PDB entry 3B6O | X-ray diffraction, 2.10 A resolution | chains A and C

Chain A (and C):
Name: Three prime repair exonuclease 1
From: Mus musculus
Notes: EC 3.1.11.2; fragment: TREX1 exonuclease; chain C of this document is another copy of the same molecule, construct and numbering; everything in this record applies to it too
UniProt: Q91XB0 (TREX1_MOUSE); residue numbers follow UniProt; this construct covers 9-245
Sequence (247 residues; row label = number of the first residue in the row; numbers below 1 keep their minus sign (Met-1 is residue -1)):
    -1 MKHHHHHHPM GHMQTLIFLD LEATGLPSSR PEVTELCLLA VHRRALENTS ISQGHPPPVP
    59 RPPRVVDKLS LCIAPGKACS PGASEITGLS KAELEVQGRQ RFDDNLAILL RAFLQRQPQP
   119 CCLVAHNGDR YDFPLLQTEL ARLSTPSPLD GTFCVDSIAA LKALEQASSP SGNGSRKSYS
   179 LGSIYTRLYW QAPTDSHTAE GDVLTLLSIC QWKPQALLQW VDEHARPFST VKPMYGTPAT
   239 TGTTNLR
Not modelled in the structure: -1 to 8, 166-174, 235-245
Differences from the reference sequence: expression tag (-1 to 8)
Metal / ion sites: lithium ion: Asp18, Glu20, Asp200
Residues lining bound ligands: thymidine-5'-phosphate (TMP): Asp18, Leu19, Glu20, Ala21, Gly23, Leu24, Ala81, Ile84, Thr85, Tyr129, His195, Asp200
Reported in the primary citation:
  - lithium ion coordination: Asp18, Glu20, Asp200
  - catalytic residues: Asp18, Glu20, Asp130, Asp200
  - catalytic residues: His195 (citing earlier work)
  - binding site for thymidine-5'-phosphate: Glu20, His195
  - conformationally variable residues (side-chain flip): His124
  - contacts within the chain: His124-Ser155 (hydrogen bond)
  - mutagenesis - H124A: decreased catalytic activity
  - mutagenesis - H195A: abolished catalytic activity

Chain A / chain C interface:
Contacting residue pairs - 79 pairs, chain A then chain C:
  Glu33(A) - Arg62(C)  salt bridge
  His40(A) - Val94(C)
  His40(A) - Gln95(C)
  Arg42(A) - Val94(C)
  Ala43(A) - Gln95(C)
  Arg62(A) - Glu33(C)  salt bridge
  Arg62(A) - Thr85(C)  hydrogen bond (side chain-backbone)
  Arg62(A) - Gly86(C)
  Arg62(A) - Leu87(C)
  Arg62(A) - Thr196(C)
  Val63(A) - Leu87(C)  hydrophobic
  Val63(A) - Gln95(C)
  Val64(A) - Cys70(C)
  Asp65(A) - Ser68(C)
  Asp65(A) - Leu69(C)
  Asp65(A) - Cys70(C)  hydrogen bond (side chain-backbone)
  Asp65(A) - Arg97(C)  salt bridge
  Lys66(A) - Lys66(C)
  Lys66(A) - Leu67(C)
  Lys66(A) - Ser68(C)  hydrogen bond (backbone-backbone)
  Lys66(A) - Glu198(C)  salt bridge
  Leu67(A) - Lys66(C)
  Ser68(A) - Val64(C)
  Ser68(A) - Asp65(C)
  Ser68(A) - Lys66(C)  hydrogen bond (backbone-backbone)
  Leu69(A) - Asp65(C)
  Leu69(A) - Phe111(C)  hydrophobic
  Cys70(A) - Val63(C)  hydrophobic
  Cys70(A) - Val64(C)
  Cys70(A) - Asp65(C)  hydrogen bond (backbone-side chain)
  Cys70(A) - Arg114(C)  hydrogen bond (backbone-side chain)
  Ile71(A) - Arg114(C)
  Thr85(A) - Arg62(C)  hydrogen bond (backbone-side chain)
  Gly86(A) - Arg62(C)
  Leu87(A) - Arg62(C)
  Val94(A) - His40(C)
  Val94(A) - Arg42(C)
  Gln95(A) - His40(C)
  Gln95(A) - Ala43(C)
  Gln95(A) - Val63(C)
  Gly96(A) - Arg114(C)
  Gly96(A) - Pro116(C)
  Arg97(A) - Asp65(C)  salt bridge
  Arg97(A) - Gln115(C)  hydrogen bond
  Arg97(A) - Pro116(C)
  Gln98(A) - Gln113(C)  hydrogen bond (side chain-backbone)
  Gln98(A) - Arg114(C)  hydrogen bond (backbone-side chain)
  Arg99(A) - Arg114(C)  hydrogen bond (backbone-side chain)
  Asp101(A) - Arg114(C)  salt bridge
  Asn103(A) - Ala110(C)  hydrogen bond (side chain-backbone)
  Asn103(A) - Gln113(C)
  Asn103(A) - Arg114(C)
  Leu104(A) - Arg114(C)
  Ile106(A) - Ile106(C)  hydrophobic
  Leu107(A) - Ala110(C)
  Leu107(A) - Phe111(C)  hydrophobic
  Leu107(A) - Arg114(C)
  Ala110(A) - Asn103(C)  hydrogen bond (backbone-side chain)
  Ala110(A) - Leu107(C)  hydrophobic
  Phe111(A) - Leu69(C)  hydrophobic
  Phe111(A) - Leu107(C)  hydrophobic
  Gln113(A) - Gln98(C)  hydrogen bond (backbone-side chain)
  Gln113(A) - Asn103(C)
  Arg114(A) - Cys70(C)  hydrogen bond (side chain-backbone)
  Arg114(A) - Ile71(C)
  Arg114(A) - Gln98(C)  hydrogen bond (side chain-backbone)
  Arg114(A) - Arg99(C)  hydrogen bond (side chain-backbone)
  Arg114(A) - Asp101(C)  salt bridge
  Arg114(A) - Asn103(C)
  Arg114(A) - Leu104(C)
  Arg114(A) - Leu107(C)
  Gln115(A) - Arg97(C)  hydrogen bond
  Pro116(A) - Gly96(C)
  Pro116(A) - Arg97(C)
  Asp193(A) - Arg59(C)  salt bridge
  His195(A) - Arg62(C)
  Thr196(A) - Arg62(C)
  Glu198(A) - Lys66(C)  salt bridge
  Glu198(A) - Glu198(C)
Interface residues without a listed pair, chain A (41 interface residues in all): Glu20, Glu91, Leu92
Interface residues without a listed pair, chain C (39 interface residues in all): Leu92, His195

Overview:
Chain A and chain C form an interface of 41 and 39 residues respectively; the contacts include 18 hydrogen
bonds and 9 salt bridges. Among the polar pairs are Glu33(A)-Arg62(C), Asp65(A)-Arg97(C) and
Lys66(A)-Glu198(C). Bound to chain A: thymidine-5'-phosphate. The paper reports catalytic residues Asp18(A),
Glu20(A) and Asp130(A) among others; H124A of chain A reduces catalytic activity.
Both chains are Three prime repair exonuclease 1 (Mus musculus). Entry 3B6O (Structure of TREX1 in complex
with a nucleotide and an inhibitor ion (lithium)) was determined by X-ray diffraction.
